PDB entry 6L4U | electron microscopy, 2.40 A resolution | chains C and D of the 28 polymer chains in the assembly

== Chain C ==
Protein: Photosystem I iron-sulfur center
Organism: Chaetoceros gracilis
Amino-acid sequence (81 residues; each row starts with the number of its first residue):
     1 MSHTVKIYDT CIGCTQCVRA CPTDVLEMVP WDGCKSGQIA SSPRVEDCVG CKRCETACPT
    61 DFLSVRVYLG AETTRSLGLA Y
Disordered / not traced: 1
Metal / ion sites: 4Fe-4S cluster Fe site 1: Cys11, Cys14, Cys17, Cys58; 4Fe-4S cluster Fe site 2: Cys21, Cys48, Cys51, Cys54
Residues lining bound ligands:
  - 4Fe-4S cluster (SF4), molecule 1: Val5, Cys21, Pro22, Thr23, Val25, Leu26, Cys48, Val49, Gly50, Cys51, Lys52, Arg53, Cys54, Val67
  - 4Fe-4S cluster (SF4), molecule 2: Cys11, Ile12, Gly13, Cys14, Thr15, Gln16, Cys17, Met28, Ala40, Ala57, Cys58, Pro59, Thr60, Ser64, Val65

== Chain D ==
Protein: Photosystem I reaction center subunit II
Organism: Chaetoceros gracilis
Amino-acid sequence (139 residues; row label = number of the first residue in the row):
     1 MTLNLQTPFP TFGGSTGGWL RSAEVEEKYA ITWTSKKEQI FEMPTGGAAI MRNGENLLYL
    61 ARKEQCLALG TQLRTFKIND YKIYRIFPSG EVQYLHPKDG VFPEKVNPGR TSVNSRDFSI
   121 GKNPNPASIK FSGTTTYES
Disordered / not traced: 1-7, 139

== Interface between chain C and chain D ==
Contacting residue pairs - 72 pairs, chain C then chain D:
  Thr4(C) - Tyr137(D)
  Val5(C) - Asn114(D)
  Lys6(C) - Asn114(D)  hydrogen bond
  Lys6(C) - Arg116(D)
  Ile7(C) - Asn114(D)  hydrogen bond (backbone-backbone)
  Ile7(C) - Ser115(D)
  Ile7(C) - Arg116(D)  hydrogen bond (backbone-backbone)
  Tyr8(C) - Arg116(D)
  Tyr8(C) - Phe118(D)
  Tyr8(C) - Ile120(D)  hydrophobic
  Tyr8(C) - Asn123(D)  hydrogen bond
  Asp9(C) - Arg116(D)  hydrogen bond (backbone-backbone)
  Asp9(C) - Asp117(D)
  Asp9(C) - Phe118(D)  hydrogen bond (backbone-backbone)
  Asp9(C) - Ser119(D)  hydrogen bond (side chain-backbone)
  Thr10(C) - Ser119(D)
  Val18(C) - Pro103(D)  hydrophobic
  Val18(C) - Glu104(D)
  Arg19(C) - Glu104(D)
  Pro22(C) - Glu64(D)
  Pro22(C) - Leu67(D)
  Thr23(C) - Lys63(D)  hydrogen bond (backbone-side chain)
  Thr23(C) - Glu64(D)
  Thr23(C) - Leu67(D)
  Asp24(C) - Lys63(D)  hydrogen bond (backbone-side chain)
  Asp24(C) - Leu67(D)
  Asp24(C) - His96(D)  salt bridge
  Asp24(C) - Pro103(D)
  Leu26(C) - Pro103(D)
  Glu27(C) - Pro103(D)
  Glu27(C) - Arg110(D)  salt bridge
  Met28(C) - Pro103(D)  hydrogen bond (backbone-backbone)
  Met28(C) - Val106(D)
  Met28(C) - Asn107(D)
  Met28(C) - Arg110(D)  hydrogen bond (backbone-side chain)
  Val29(C) - Val106(D)
  Val29(C) - Arg110(D)
  Val29(C) - Thr111(D)
  Val29(C) - Ser112(D)
  Pro30(C) - Val106(D)
  Pro30(C) - Asn107(D)
  Pro30(C) - Pro108(D)  hydrophobic
  Pro30(C) - Arg110(D)
  Gln38(C) - Val106(D)
  Ile39(C) - Ser112(D)
  Ile39(C) - Ser115(D)
  Ser41(C) - Thr111(D)
  Ser41(C) - Ser112(D)
  Ser41(C) - Val113(D)  hydrogen bond (side chain-backbone)
  Ser42(C) - Val113(D)  hydrogen bond (backbone-backbone)
  Ser42(C) - Asn114(D)  hydrogen bond (backbone-side chain)
  Pro43(C) - Val113(D)  hydrophobic
  Arg44(C) - Lys98(D)
  Val45(C) - Asn114(D)
  Asp47(C) - Lys63(D)  salt bridge
  Asp47(C) - Arg85(D)  salt bridge
  Val49(C) - Arg62(D)
  Val49(C) - Glu64(D)
  Phe62(C) - Ile120(D)  hydrophobic
  Arg66(C) - Ile120(D)
  Tyr68(C) - Asn123(D)
  Tyr68(C) - Tyr137(D)
  Thr74(C) - Glu26(D)
  Arg75(C) - Glu27(D)  salt bridge
  Arg75(C) - Tyr29(D)
  Arg75(C) - Arg85(D)
  Gly78(C) - Arg62(D)  hydrogen bond (backbone-side chain)
  Leu79(C) - Arg62(D)
  Ala80(C) - Ala61(D)  hydrophobic
  Ala80(C) - Arg62(D)
  Tyr81(C) - Arg21(D)
  Tyr81(C) - Ser22(D)  hydrogen bond (backbone-side chain)
Interface residues without a listed pair, chain C (38 interface residues in all): Thr15, Ala40, Leu63
Interface residues without a listed pair, chain D (33 interface residues in all): Leu20, Glu138

== Overview ==
Chain C and chain D form an interface of 38 and 33 residues respectively; the contacts include 16 hydrogen
bonds and 5 salt bridges. Polar contacts include Asp24(C)-His96(D), Glu27(C)-Arg110(D) and Asp47(C)-Lys63(D).
Ligands of chain C: 4Fe-4S cluster.
Here chain C is Photosystem I iron-sulfur center and chain D is Photosystem I reaction center subunit II, both
from Chaetoceros gracilis. Entry 6L4U (Structure of the PSI-FCPI supercomplex from diatom) was determined by
electron microscopy (same publication as 6L4T).
